PDB entry 7WHK | electron microscopy, 3.01 A resolution | chains C and D of the 8 polymer chains in the assembly

== Chain C ==
Protein: Spike glycoprotein
Source organism: Severe acute respiratory syndrome coronavirus 2
UniProt: P0DTC2 (SPIKE_SARS2); aligned to UniProt positions 1-1208 over residues 1-1208
Amino-acid sequence (1285 residues; each row starts with the number of its first residue; note: 8 numbers in that range are skipped by the numbering (no residue carries them; nothing is unmodelled there); a row labelled like 177A-177E holds insertion residues (177A, then the next letters in order)):
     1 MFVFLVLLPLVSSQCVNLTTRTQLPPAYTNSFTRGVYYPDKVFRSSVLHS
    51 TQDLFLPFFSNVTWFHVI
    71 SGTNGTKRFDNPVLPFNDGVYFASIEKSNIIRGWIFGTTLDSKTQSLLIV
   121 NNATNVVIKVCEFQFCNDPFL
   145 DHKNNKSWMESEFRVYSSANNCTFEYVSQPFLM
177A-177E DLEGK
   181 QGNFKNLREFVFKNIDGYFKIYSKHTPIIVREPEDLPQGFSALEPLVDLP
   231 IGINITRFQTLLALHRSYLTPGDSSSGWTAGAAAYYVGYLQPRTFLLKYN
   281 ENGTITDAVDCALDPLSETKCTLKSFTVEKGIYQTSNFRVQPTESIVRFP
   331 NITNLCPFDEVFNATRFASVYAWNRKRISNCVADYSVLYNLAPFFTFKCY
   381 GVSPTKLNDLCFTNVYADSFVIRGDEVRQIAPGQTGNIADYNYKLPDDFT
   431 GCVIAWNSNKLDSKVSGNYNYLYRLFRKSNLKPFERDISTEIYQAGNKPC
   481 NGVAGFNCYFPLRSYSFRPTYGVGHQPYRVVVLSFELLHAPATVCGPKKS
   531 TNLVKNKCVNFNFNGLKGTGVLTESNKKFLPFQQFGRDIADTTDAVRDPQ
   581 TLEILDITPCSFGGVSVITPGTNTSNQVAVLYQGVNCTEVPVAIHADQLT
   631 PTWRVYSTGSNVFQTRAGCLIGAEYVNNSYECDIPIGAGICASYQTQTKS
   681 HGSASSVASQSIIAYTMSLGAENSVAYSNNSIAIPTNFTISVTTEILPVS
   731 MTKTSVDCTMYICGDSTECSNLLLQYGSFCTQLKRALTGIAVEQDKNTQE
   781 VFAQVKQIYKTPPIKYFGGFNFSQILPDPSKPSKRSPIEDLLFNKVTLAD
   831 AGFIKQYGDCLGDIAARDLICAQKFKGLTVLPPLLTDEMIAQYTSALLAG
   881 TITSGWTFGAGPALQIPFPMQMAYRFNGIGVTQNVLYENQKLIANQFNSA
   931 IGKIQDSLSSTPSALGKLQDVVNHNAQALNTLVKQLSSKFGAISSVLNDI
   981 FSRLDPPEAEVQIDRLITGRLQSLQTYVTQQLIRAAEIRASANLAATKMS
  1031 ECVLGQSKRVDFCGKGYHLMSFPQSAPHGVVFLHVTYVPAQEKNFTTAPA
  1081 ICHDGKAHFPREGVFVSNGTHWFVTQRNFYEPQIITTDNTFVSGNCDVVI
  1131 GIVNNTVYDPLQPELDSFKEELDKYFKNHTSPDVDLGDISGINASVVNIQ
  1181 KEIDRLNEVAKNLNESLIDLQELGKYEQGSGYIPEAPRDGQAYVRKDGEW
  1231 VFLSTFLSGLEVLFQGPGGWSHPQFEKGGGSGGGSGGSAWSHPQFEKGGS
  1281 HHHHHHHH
Not modelled in the structure: 1-13, 71-77, 145-155, 177A-177E, 248-261, 621-640, 677-688, 828-846, 1148-1288
Construct notes: variant Val67 (Ala in P0DTC2), Ile95 (Thr in P0DTC2), Asp145 (Gly142 in P0DTC2), Ile209 (Leu212 in P0DTC2), Asp339 (Gly in P0DTC2), Leu371 (Ser in P0DTC2), Pro373 (Ser in P0DTC2), Phe375 (Ser in P0DTC2), Asn417 (Lys in P0DTC2), Lys440 (Asn in P0DTC2), Ser446 (Gly in P0DTC2), Asn477 (Ser in P0DTC2), Lys478 (Thr in P0DTC2), Ala484 (Glu in P0DTC2), Arg493 (Gln in P0DTC2), Ser496 (Gly in P0DTC2), Arg498 (Gln in P0DTC2), Tyr501 (Asn in P0DTC2), His505 (Tyr in P0DTC2), Lys547 (Thr in P0DTC2), Gly614 (Asp in P0DTC2), Tyr655 (His in P0DTC2), Lys679 (Asn in P0DTC2), His681 (Pro in P0DTC2), Lys764 (Asn in P0DTC2), Tyr796 (Asp in P0DTC2), Pro817 (Phe in P0DTC2), Lys856 (Asn in P0DTC2), His954 (Gln in P0DTC2), Lys969 (Asn in P0DTC2), Phe981 (Leu in P0DTC2); insertion (212-214); engineered mutation Gly682 (Arg in P0DTC2), Ser683 (Arg in P0DTC2), Ser685 (Arg in P0DTC2), Pro892 (Ala in P0DTC2), Pro899 (Ala in P0DTC2), Pro942 (Ala in P0DTC2), Pro986 (Lys in P0DTC2), Pro987 (Val in P0DTC2); expression tag (1209-1288)
Cystine bridges: Cys15-Cys136, Cys131-Cys166, Cys291-Cys301, Cys336-Cys361, Cys379-Cys432, Cys391-Cys525, Cys480-Cys488, Cys538-Cys590, Cys617-Cys649, Cys662-Cys671, Cys738-Cys760, Cys743-Cys749, Cys1032-Cys1043, Cys1082-Cys1126
Covalent attachments: N-acetylglucosamine (NAG) linked to Asn61, Asn122, Asn165, Asn282, Asn331, Asn709, Asn717, Asn801, Asn1098, Asn1134
UniProt features mapped onto this chain:
  - region: Asn280 to Cys301 (Putative superantigen), Arg403 to Asp405 (Integrin-binding motif), Asn448 to Phe456 (Immunodominant HLA epitope recognized by the CD8+), Ser816 to Tyr837 (Fusion peptide 1), Lys835 to Phe855 (Fusion peptide 2), Asp1163 to Glu1202 (Heptad repeat 2)
  - site: Arg815, Ser816 (Cleavage)
  - glycosylation: Asn17 (N-linked (GlcNAc...) (complex) asparagine), Asn61 (N-linked (GlcNAc...) (hybrid) asparagine), Asn74 (N-linked (GlcNAc...) (complex) asparagine), Asn122 (N-linked (GlcNAc...) (hybrid) asparagine), Asn149 (N-linked (GlcNAc...) (complex) asparagine), Asn165 (N-linked (GlcNAc...) (complex) asparagine), Asn234 (N-linked (GlcNAc...) (high mannose) asparagine), Asn282 (N-linked (GlcNAc...) (complex) asparagine), Thr323 (O-linked (GalNAc) threonine), Ser325 (O-linked (HexNAc...) serine), Asn331 (N-linked (GlcNAc...) (complex) asparagine), Asn343 (N-linked (GlcNAc...) (complex) asparagine), Asn603 (N-linked (GlcNAc...) (hybrid) asparagine), Asn616 (N-linked (GlcNAc...) (complex) asparagine), Asn657 (N-linked (GlcNAc...) (complex) asparagine), Thr676 (O-linked (GlcNAc...) threonine), Thr678 (O-linked (GlcNAc...) threonine), Asn709 (N-linked (GlcNAc...) (high mannose) asparagine), Asn717 (N-linked (GlcNAc...) (hybrid) asparagine), Asn801 (N-linked (GlcNAc...) (hybrid) asparagine) and 6 more in UniProt

== Chain D ==
Protein: Bn03_nano2
Source organism: Homo sapiens
Amino-acid sequence (120 residues; row label = number of the first residue in the row):
     1 EVQLVESGGGLVQPGGSLRLSCAASDFYFDYYEMSWVRQAPGQGLEWVST
    51 ISGLGGATYYADSVKGRFTISRDNSKNTLYLQMNSLRAEDTALYYCATRS
   101 PFGDYAFSYWGQGTLVTVSS
Not modelled in the structure: 120
Cystine bridges: Cys22-Cys96

== How chain C and chain D interact ==
Pairs across the interface (34; chain C residue first):
  Arg355(C) - Leu54(D)  hydrogen bond (side chain-backbone)
  Arg357(C) - Ser52(D)  hydrogen bond
  Arg357(C) - Gly55(D)
  Arg357(C) - Gly56(D)
  Arg357(C) - Ala57(D)
  Asn394(C) - Tyr59(D)  hydrogen bond
  Tyr396(C) - Leu54(D)  hydrophobic
  Pro426(C) - Tyr31(D)
  Asp427(C) - Tyr31(D)  hydrogen bond
  Asp428(C) - Tyr31(D)  hydrogen bond
  Asp428(C) - Ser100(D)  hydrogen bond
  Asp428(C) - Phe102(D)
  Phe429(C) - Phe102(D)  hydrophobic
  Thr430(C) - Phe102(D)
  Thr430(C) - Gly103(D)
  Lys462(C) - Tyr28(D)  hydrogen bond (side chain-backbone)
  Lys462(C) - Asp30(D)  salt bridge
  Lys462(C) - Tyr31(D)
  Phe464(C) - Tyr31(D)  hydrophobic
  Phe464(C) - Phe102(D)  hydrophobic
  Glu465(C) - Asp30(D)
  Ser514(C) - Phe102(D)
  Phe515(C) - Phe102(D)
  Glu516(C) - Pro101(D)
  Leu517(C) - Arg99(D)  hydrogen bond (backbone-side chain)
  Leu517(C) - Pro101(D)  hydrogen bond (backbone-backbone)
  Leu517(C) - Gly103(D)
  Leu517(C) - Asp104(D)
  Leu518(C) - Glu33(D)
  Leu518(C) - Thr50(D)
  Leu518(C) - Arg99(D)
  Leu518(C) - Tyr105(D)
  His519(C) - Tyr105(D)  hydrogen bond (side chain-backbone)
  His519(C) - Phe107(D)
Interface residues without a listed pair, chain C (21 interface residues in all): Gly431, Pro463, Ala520
Interface residues without a listed pair, chain D (21 interface residues in all): Phe29, Ala106

== Summary ==
Chain C and chain D each contribute 21 residues to their interface; the contacts include 10 hydrogen bonds and
1 salt bridge. Polar contacts include Lys462(C)-Asp30(D), Arg355(C)-Leu54(D) and Arg357(C)-Ser52(D).
N-acetylglucosamine is covalently linked to Asn61(C), Asn122(C), Asn165(C), Asn282(C), Asn331(C) and Asn709(C)
and 4 more.
Chain C is Spike glycoprotein (Severe acute respiratory syndrome coronavirus 2) and chain D is Bn03_nano2
(Homo sapiens); the structure, The state 3 complex structure of Omicron spike with Bn03 (2-up RBD, 5
nanobodies), was determined by electron microscopy, deposited together with 7WHI and 7WHJ.
